Entry 7SAS (electron microscopy, 3.70 A resolution); this record covers chains A and D of the 10 polymer chains in the assembly.

== Chain A (and D) ==
Protein: Transmembrane protein 106B
Source organism: Homo sapiens
Notes: chain D of this document is another copy of the same molecule, construct and numbering; everything in this record applies to it too
UniProt: Q9NUM4 (T106B_HUMAN); residue numbers follow UniProt; this construct covers 1-274
Sequence (274 residues; row label = number of the first residue in the row):
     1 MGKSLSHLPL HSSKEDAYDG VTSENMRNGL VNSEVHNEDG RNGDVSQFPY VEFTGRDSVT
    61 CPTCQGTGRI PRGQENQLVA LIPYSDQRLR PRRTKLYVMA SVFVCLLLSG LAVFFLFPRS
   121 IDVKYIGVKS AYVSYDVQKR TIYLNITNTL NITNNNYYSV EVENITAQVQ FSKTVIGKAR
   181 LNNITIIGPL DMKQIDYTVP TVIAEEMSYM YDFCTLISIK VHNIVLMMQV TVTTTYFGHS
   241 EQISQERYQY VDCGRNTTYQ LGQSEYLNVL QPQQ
Not modelled in the structure: 1-119, 255-274
Cystine bridges: Cys-214/Cys-253
Covalent attachments: N-acetylglucosamine (NAG) linked to Asn-145, Asn-151, Asn-164, Asn-183
UniProt features mapped onto this chain:
  - modified residue: Ser-33 (Phosphoserine)
  - lipidation: Gly-2 (N-myristoyl glycine)
  - glycosylation (N-linked (GlcNAc...) asparagine): Asn-145, Asn-151, Asn-164, Asn-183, Asn-256
  - natural variant: Asp-252 (D252N: In HLD16)
  - mutagenesis: Met-210 to Phe-213 (Highly decreased number of infected cells by SARS-CoV-2. No effect on infection with HCoV-229E), Met-210 (M210A: Decreased number of infected cells by SARS-CoV-2. No effect on infection with HCoV-229E), Phe-213 (F213A: Decreased number of infected cells by SARS-CoV-2. No effect on infection with HCoV-229E)
Reported in the primary citation:
  - self-association interface (contacts with another copy of this molecule): Met-207, Tyr-209
  - conformationally variable residues (side-chain flip): Glu-206, Met-207, Tyr-209, Tyr-211
  - post-translational modification sites: Asn-145, Asn-151, Asn-164, Asn-183
  - disease-associated variants - T185S: decreased expression (citing earlier work)

== Interface between chain A and chain D ==
Contacting residue pairs (300):
  Ser-120(A) / Ser-120(D)  hydrogen bond (backbone-side chain)
  Ser-120(A) / Ile-121(D)
  Ser-120(A) / Glu-241(D)  hydrogen bond (backbone-side chain)
  Ile-121(A) / Ile-121(D)
  Ile-121(A) / Asp-122(D)  hydrogen bond (backbone-backbone)
  Ile-121(A) / Tyr-158(D)  hydrophobic
  Ile-121(A) / Val-160(D)  hydrophobic
  Asp-122(A) / Asp-122(D)
  Val-123(A) / Asp-122(D)  hydrogen bond (backbone-backbone)
  Val-123(A) / Val-123(D)
  Val-123(A) / Lys-124(D)  hydrogen bond (backbone-backbone)
  Val-123(A) / Ile-243(D)  hydrophobic
  Val-123(A) / Gln-245(D)
  Lys-124(A) / Asp-122(D)  salt bridge
  Lys-124(A) / Lys-124(D)
  Lys-124(A) / Gln-245(D)
  Tyr-125(A) / Lys-124(D)  hydrogen bond (backbone-backbone)
  Tyr-125(A) / Tyr-125(D)
  Tyr-125(A) / Ile-126(D)  hydrogen bond (backbone-backbone)
  Tyr-125(A) / Gln-245(D)
  Tyr-125(A) / Arg-247(D)
  Ile-126(A) / Ile-126(D)
  Gly-127(A) / Ile-126(D)  hydrogen bond (backbone-backbone)
  Gly-127(A) / Gly-127(D)  hydrogen bond (backbone-backbone)
  Val-128(A) / Val-128(D)  hydrogen bond (backbone-backbone)
  Lys-129(A) / Val-128(D)  hydrogen bond (backbone-backbone)
  Lys-129(A) / Lys-129(D)
  Lys-129(A) / Ser-130(D)  hydrogen bond (backbone-backbone)
  Ser-130(A) / Ser-130(D)
  Ala-131(A) / Ser-130(D)  hydrogen bond (backbone-backbone)
  Ala-131(A) / Ala-131(D)
  Ala-131(A) / Tyr-132(D)  hydrogen bond (backbone-backbone)
  Tyr-132(A) / Tyr-132(D)  hydrogen bond (backbone-backbone)
  Tyr-132(A) / Val-133(D)  hydrogen bond (backbone-backbone)
  Tyr-132(A) / Asn-154(D)
  Val-133(A) / Val-133(D)
  Ser-134(A) / Val-133(D)  hydrogen bond (backbone-backbone)
  Ser-134(A) / Ser-134(D)
  Ser-134(A) / Tyr-135(D)  hydrogen bond (backbone-backbone)
  Tyr-135(A) / Tyr-135(D)
  Asp-136(A) / Lys-129(D)  salt bridge
  Asp-136(A) / Tyr-135(D)  hydrogen bond (backbone-backbone)
  Asp-136(A) / Asp-136(D)
  Asp-136(A) / Val-137(D)  hydrogen bond (backbone-backbone)
  Val-137(A) / Val-137(D)
  Gln-138(A) / Val-137(D)  hydrogen bond (backbone-backbone)
  Gln-138(A) / Gln-138(D)
  Gln-138(A) / Lys-139(D)  hydrogen bond (backbone-backbone)
  Lys-139(A) / Lys-139(D)
  Lys-139(A) / Arg-140(D)  hydrogen bond (backbone-backbone)
  Arg-140(A) / Arg-140(D)
  Thr-141(A) / Val-137(D)
  Thr-141(A) / Arg-140(D)
  Thr-141(A) / Thr-141(D)
  Ile-142(A) / Thr-141(D)  hydrogen bond (backbone-backbone)
  Ile-142(A) / Ile-142(D)
  Ile-142(A) / Tyr-143(D)  hydrogen bond (backbone-backbone)
  Tyr-143(A) / Tyr-143(D)  hydrophobic
  Leu-144(A) / Tyr-143(D)  hydrogen bond (backbone-backbone)
  Leu-144(A) / Leu-144(D)  hydrophobic
  Asn-145(A) / Leu-144(D)
  Asn-145(A) / Asn-145(D)  hydrogen bond
  Asn-145(A) / Ile-146(D)  hydrogen bond (backbone-backbone)
  Ile-146(A) / Tyr-143(D)  hydrophobic
  Ile-146(A) / Leu-144(D)
  Ile-146(A) / Ile-146(D)
  Ile-146(A) / Asn-148(D)
  Thr-147(A) / Ile-146(D)  hydrogen bond (backbone-backbone)
  Thr-147(A) / Thr-147(D)
  Thr-147(A) / Asn-148(D)  hydrogen bond (backbone-backbone)
  Asn-148(A) / Asn-148(D)  hydrogen bond
  Thr-149(A) / Asn-148(D)  hydrogen bond (backbone-backbone)
  Thr-149(A) / Thr-149(D)
  Thr-149(A) / Leu-150(D)  hydrogen bond (backbone-backbone)
  Leu-150(A) / Leu-150(D)
  Asn-151(A) / Leu-150(D)  hydrogen bond (backbone-backbone)
  Asn-151(A) / Asn-151(D)
  Asn-151(A) / Ile-152(D)  hydrogen bond (backbone-backbone)
  Ile-152(A) / Ile-152(D)
  Thr-153(A) / Ile-152(D)  hydrogen bond (backbone-backbone)
  Thr-153(A) / Thr-153(D)
  Thr-153(A) / Asn-154(D)  hydrogen bond (backbone-backbone)
  Asn-154(A) / Asn-154(D)
  Asn-155(A) / Asn-154(D)  hydrogen bond (backbone-backbone)
  Asn-155(A) / Asn-155(D)
  Asn-155(A) / Asn-156(D)  hydrogen bond (backbone-backbone)
  Asn-156(A) / Asn-156(D)
  Tyr-157(A) / Asn-156(D)  hydrogen bond (backbone-backbone)
  Tyr-157(A) / Tyr-157(D)  hydrophobic
  Tyr-157(A) / Tyr-158(D)  hydrogen bond (backbone-backbone)
  Tyr-158(A) / Tyr-158(D)  hydrophobic
  Ser-159(A) / Tyr-158(D)  hydrogen bond (backbone-backbone)
  Ser-159(A) / Ser-159(D)
  Ser-159(A) / Val-160(D)  hydrogen bond (backbone-backbone)
  Val-160(A) / Val-160(D)
  Glu-161(A) / Val-160(D)  hydrogen bond (backbone-backbone)
  Glu-161(A) / Glu-161(D)
  Val-162(A) / Glu-161(D)
  Val-162(A) / Val-162(D)
  Val-162(A) / Glu-163(D)  hydrogen bond (backbone-backbone)
  Glu-163(A) / Glu-163(D)
  Asn-164(A) / Glu-163(D)  hydrogen bond (backbone-backbone)
  Asn-164(A) / Asn-164(D)  hydrogen bond
  Asn-164(A) / Ile-165(D)  hydrogen bond (backbone-backbone)
  Ile-165(A) / Glu-163(D)
  Ile-165(A) / Ile-165(D)
  Thr-166(A) / Ile-165(D)  hydrogen bond (backbone-backbone)
  Thr-166(A) / Thr-166(D)  hydrogen bond (backbone-backbone)
  Ala-167(A) / Thr-166(D)  hydrogen bond (backbone-backbone)
  Ala-167(A) / Ala-167(D)
  Ala-167(A) / Gln-168(D)  hydrogen bond (backbone-backbone)
  Gln-168(A) / Gln-168(D)  hydrogen bond
  Gln-168(A) / Gln-170(D)
  Val-169(A) / Gln-168(D)  hydrogen bond (backbone-backbone)
  Val-169(A) / Val-169(D)
  Val-169(A) / Gln-170(D)  hydrogen bond (backbone-backbone)
  Gln-170(A) / Gln-170(D)  hydrogen bond
  Phe-171(A) / Gln-170(D)  hydrogen bond (backbone-backbone)
  Phe-171(A) / Phe-171(D)
  Phe-171(A) / Ser-172(D)  hydrogen bond (backbone-backbone)
  Ser-172(A) / Ser-172(D)
  Lys-173(A) / Ser-172(D)  hydrogen bond (backbone-backbone)
  Lys-173(A) / Lys-173(D)
  Lys-173(A) / Thr-174(D)  hydrogen bond (backbone-backbone)
  Thr-174(A) / Thr-174(D)  hydrogen bond (side chain-backbone)
  Val-175(A) / Thr-174(D)  hydrogen bond (backbone-backbone)
  Val-175(A) / Val-175(D)
  Val-175(A) / Ile-176(D)  hydrogen bond (backbone-backbone)
  Ile-176(A) / Ile-176(D)
  Gly-177(A) / Ile-176(D)  hydrogen bond (backbone-backbone)
  Gly-177(A) / Gly-177(D)
  Gly-177(A) / Lys-178(D)  hydrogen bond (backbone-backbone)
  Lys-178(A) / Lys-178(D)  hydrogen bond (backbone-backbone)
  Lys-178(A) / Ala-179(D)
  Ala-179(A) / Ala-179(D)
  Arg-180(A) / Ala-179(D)  hydrogen bond (backbone-backbone)
  Arg-180(A) / Arg-180(D)
  Arg-180(A) / Leu-181(D)  hydrogen bond (backbone-backbone)
  Leu-181(A) / Leu-181(D)
  Asn-182(A) / Leu-181(D)  hydrogen bond (backbone-backbone)
  Asn-182(A) / Asn-182(D)
  Asn-182(A) / Asn-183(D)  hydrogen bond (backbone-backbone)
  Asn-183(A) / Asn-183(D)  hydrogen bond (backbone-backbone)
  Asn-183(A) / Ile-184(D)  hydrogen bond (backbone-backbone)
  Ile-184(A) / Leu-181(D)
  Ile-184(A) / Ile-184(D)  hydrophobic
  Thr-185(A) / Ile-184(D)  hydrogen bond (backbone-backbone)
  Thr-185(A) / Thr-185(D)
  Thr-185(A) / Ile-186(D)  hydrogen bond (backbone-backbone)
  Ile-186(A) / Ile-186(D)
  Ile-187(A) / Ile-186(D)  hydrogen bond (backbone-backbone)
  Ile-187(A) / Ile-187(D)
  Ile-187(A) / Gly-188(D)  hydrogen bond (backbone-backbone)
  Pro-189(A) / Pro-189(D)
  Pro-189(A) / Val-230(D)  hydrophobic
  Leu-190(A) / Pro-189(D)  hydrogen bond (backbone-backbone)
  Leu-190(A) / Leu-190(D)  hydrogen bond (backbone-backbone)
  Asp-191(A) / Leu-190(D)  hydrogen bond (backbone-backbone)
  Asp-191(A) / Asp-191(D)
  Asp-191(A) / Met-192(D)  hydrogen bond (backbone-backbone)
  Met-192(A) / Met-192(D)  hydrophobic
  Met-192(A) / Lys-193(D)
  Lys-193(A) / Lys-193(D)
  Gln-194(A) / Lys-193(D)  hydrogen bond (backbone-backbone)
  Gln-194(A) / Gln-194(D)
  Gln-194(A) / Ile-195(D)  hydrogen bond (backbone-backbone)
  Ile-195(A) / Ile-195(D)
  Asp-196(A) / Ile-195(D)  hydrogen bond (backbone-backbone)
  Asp-196(A) / Asp-196(D)
  Asp-196(A) / Tyr-197(D)  hydrogen bond (backbone-backbone)
  Tyr-197(A) / Tyr-197(D)  hydrophobic
  Tyr-197(A) / Lys-220(D)
  Thr-198(A) / Tyr-197(D)  hydrogen bond (backbone-backbone)
  Thr-198(A) / Thr-198(D)
  Thr-198(A) / Val-199(D)  hydrogen bond (backbone-backbone)
  Val-199(A) / Val-199(D)
  Pro-200(A) / Pro-200(D)
  Pro-200(A) / Thr-201(D)  hydrogen bond (backbone-backbone)
  Thr-201(A) / Thr-201(D)
  Val-202(A) / Thr-201(D)  hydrogen bond (backbone-backbone)
  Val-202(A) / Val-202(D)
  Val-202(A) / Ile-203(D)  hydrogen bond (backbone-backbone)
  Ile-203(A) / Ile-203(D)
  Ala-204(A) / Ile-203(D)  hydrogen bond (backbone-backbone)
  Ala-204(A) / Glu-205(D)
  Glu-205(A) / Glu-205(D)
  Glu-206(A) / Glu-205(D)  hydrogen bond (backbone-backbone)
  Glu-206(A) / Glu-206(D)
  Met-207(A) / Glu-206(D)  hydrogen bond (backbone-backbone)
  Met-207(A) / Met-207(D)
  Ser-208(A) / Glu-205(D)  hydrogen bond
  Ser-208(A) / Glu-206(D)
  Ser-208(A) / Met-207(D)
  Ser-208(A) / Ser-208(D)
  Tyr-209(A) / Glu-205(D)
  Tyr-209(A) / Ser-208(D)  hydrogen bond (backbone-backbone)
  Tyr-209(A) / Tyr-209(D)  hydrophobic
  Tyr-209(A) / Met-210(D)  hydrogen bond (backbone-backbone)
  Met-210(A) / Glu-205(D)
  Met-210(A) / Met-210(D)
  Tyr-211(A) / Met-210(D)  hydrogen bond (backbone-backbone)
  Tyr-211(A) / Tyr-211(D)  hydrophobic
  Tyr-211(A) / Asp-212(D)  hydrogen bond (backbone-backbone)
  Asp-212(A) / Asp-212(D)
  Phe-213(A) / Asp-212(D)  hydrogen bond (backbone-backbone)
  Phe-213(A) / Phe-213(D)
  Phe-213(A) / Cys-214(D)  hydrogen bond (backbone-backbone)
  Cys-214(A) / Cys-214(D)  hydrogen bond (backbone-backbone)
  Cys-214(A) / Thr-215(D)  hydrogen bond (backbone-backbone)
  Thr-215(A) / Asp-212(D)
  Thr-215(A) / Thr-215(D)
  Leu-216(A) / Thr-215(D)  hydrogen bond (backbone-backbone)
  Leu-216(A) / Leu-216(D)
  Leu-216(A) / Ile-217(D)  hydrogen bond (backbone-backbone)
  Ile-217(A) / Ile-217(D)
  Ser-218(A) / Ile-217(D)  hydrogen bond (backbone-backbone)
  Ser-218(A) / Ser-218(D)
  Ser-218(A) / Ile-219(D)  hydrogen bond (backbone-backbone)
  Ile-219(A) / Ile-219(D)  hydrophobic
  Ile-219(A) / Lys-220(D)  hydrogen bond (backbone-backbone)
  Lys-220(A) / Lys-220(D)
  Val-221(A) / Lys-220(D)  hydrogen bond (backbone-backbone)
  Val-221(A) / Val-221(D)
  Val-221(A) / His-222(D)  hydrogen bond (backbone-backbone)
  His-222(A) / His-222(D)
  Asn-223(A) / His-222(D)  hydrogen bond (backbone-backbone)
  Asn-223(A) / Asn-223(D)  hydrogen bond
  Ile-224(A) / Asn-223(D)  hydrogen bond (backbone-backbone)
  Ile-224(A) / Ile-224(D)
  Ile-224(A) / Val-225(D)  hydrogen bond (backbone-backbone)
  Val-225(A) / Val-225(D)
  Leu-226(A) / Val-225(D)  hydrogen bond (backbone-backbone)
  Leu-226(A) / Leu-226(D)
  Leu-226(A) / Met-227(D)  hydrogen bond (backbone-backbone)
  Met-227(A) / Met-227(D)
  Met-228(A) / Met-227(D)  hydrogen bond (backbone-backbone)
  Met-228(A) / Met-228(D)
  Gln-229(A) / Met-228(D)  hydrogen bond (backbone-backbone)
  Gln-229(A) / Gln-229(D)
  Gln-229(A) / Val-230(D)  hydrogen bond (backbone-backbone)
  Val-230(A) / Met-227(D)  hydrophobic
  Val-230(A) / Val-230(D)
  Thr-231(A) / Val-230(D)  hydrogen bond (backbone-backbone)
  Thr-231(A) / Thr-231(D)
  Val-232(A) / Thr-231(D)
  Val-232(A) / Val-232(D)  hydrogen bond (backbone-backbone)
  Val-232(A) / Thr-233(D)  hydrogen bond (backbone-backbone)
  Thr-233(A) / Thr-233(D)
  Thr-234(A) / Thr-231(D)
  Thr-234(A) / Thr-233(D)  hydrogen bond (backbone-backbone)
  Thr-234(A) / Thr-234(D)
  Thr-234(A) / Thr-235(D)  hydrogen bond (backbone-backbone)
  Thr-235(A) / Gln-170(D)
  Thr-235(A) / Thr-235(D)
  Tyr-236(A) / Thr-235(D)  hydrogen bond (backbone-backbone)
  Tyr-236(A) / Tyr-236(D)  hydrophobic
  Tyr-236(A) / Phe-237(D)  hydrogen bond (backbone-backbone)
  Phe-237(A) / Gln-170(D)
  Phe-237(A) / Phe-237(D)
  Gly-238(A) / Phe-237(D)  hydrogen bond (backbone-backbone)
  Gly-238(A) / Gly-238(D)
  Gly-238(A) / His-239(D)  hydrogen bond (backbone-backbone)
  His-239(A) / Glu-161(D)  salt bridge
  His-239(A) / His-239(D)  hydrogen bond
  Ser-240(A) / His-239(D)  hydrogen bond (backbone-backbone)
  Ser-240(A) / Ser-240(D)
  Ser-240(A) / Glu-241(D)  hydrogen bond (backbone-backbone)
  Glu-241(A) / Glu-241(D)
  Gln-242(A) / Leu-226(D)
  Gln-242(A) / Met-227(D)
  Gln-242(A) / Met-228(D)
  Gln-242(A) / Glu-241(D)  hydrogen bond (backbone-backbone)
  Gln-242(A) / Gln-242(D)
  Gln-242(A) / Ile-243(D)  hydrogen bond (backbone-backbone)
  Ile-243(A) / Ile-243(D)
  Ser-244(A) / Ile-224(D)
  Ser-244(A) / Ile-243(D)  hydrogen bond (backbone-backbone)
  Ser-244(A) / Ser-244(D)
  Ser-244(A) / Gln-245(D)  hydrogen bond (backbone-backbone)
  Gln-245(A) / Gln-245(D)
  Glu-246(A) / Asn-223(D)  hydrogen bond
  Glu-246(A) / Ile-224(D)
  Glu-246(A) / Gln-245(D)  hydrogen bond (backbone-backbone)
  Glu-246(A) / Glu-246(D)
  Glu-246(A) / Arg-247(D)  hydrogen bond (backbone-backbone)
  Arg-247(A) / Arg-247(D)
  Tyr-248(A) / Asn-223(D)
  Tyr-248(A) / Arg-247(D)  hydrogen bond (backbone-backbone)
  Tyr-248(A) / Tyr-248(D)  hydrophobic
  Tyr-248(A) / Gln-249(D)  hydrogen bond (backbone-backbone)
  Gln-249(A) / Gln-249(D)
  Tyr-250(A) / Gln-249(D)  hydrogen bond (backbone-backbone)
  Tyr-250(A) / Tyr-250(D)  hydrogen bond (backbone-backbone)
  Val-251(A) / Tyr-250(D)  hydrogen bond (backbone-backbone)
  Val-251(A) / Val-251(D)
  Val-251(A) / Asp-252(D)  hydrogen bond (backbone-backbone)
  Asp-252(A) / Asp-252(D)
  Cys-253(A) / Asp-252(D)  hydrogen bond (backbone-backbone)
  Cys-253(A) / Cys-253(D)
  Cys-253(A) / Gly-254(D)  hydrogen bond (backbone-backbone)
Interface residues without a listed pair, chain A (135 interface residues in all): Gly-188, Gly-254
Interface residues without a listed pair, chain D (135 interface residues in all): Ala-204

== Overview ==
Chain A and chain D each contribute 135 residues to their interface; the contacts include 144 hydrogen bonds
and 3 salt bridges. Among the polar pairs are Lys-124(A)/Asp-122(D), Asp-136(A)/Lys-129(D) and
His-239(A)/Glu-161(D). Covalently linked N-acetylglucosamine: at Asn-145(A), Asn-151(A), Asn-164(A) and
Asn-183(A). From the paper: T185S of chain A reduces expression; modification sites Asn-145(A), Asn-151(A) and
Asn-164(A) among others.
Chain A and chain D are both Transmembrane protein 106B (Homo sapiens); the structure, Cryo-EM structure of
TMEM106B fibrils extracted from a FTLD-TDP patient, polymorph 3, was determined by electron microscopy (same
publication as 7SAQ and 7SAR).
